5H7J - chain A; structure by X-ray diffraction, 2.30 A resolution.

Chain A:
Protein: Elongation factor 2
Source organism: Pyrococcus horikoshii OT3
UniProt: O59521 (EF2_PYRHO); residues 4-735 here correspond to UniProt positions 1-732 (UniProt number = residue number - 3)
Chain sequence (743 residues; numbered 1 to 743; the number before each row is that of its first residue):
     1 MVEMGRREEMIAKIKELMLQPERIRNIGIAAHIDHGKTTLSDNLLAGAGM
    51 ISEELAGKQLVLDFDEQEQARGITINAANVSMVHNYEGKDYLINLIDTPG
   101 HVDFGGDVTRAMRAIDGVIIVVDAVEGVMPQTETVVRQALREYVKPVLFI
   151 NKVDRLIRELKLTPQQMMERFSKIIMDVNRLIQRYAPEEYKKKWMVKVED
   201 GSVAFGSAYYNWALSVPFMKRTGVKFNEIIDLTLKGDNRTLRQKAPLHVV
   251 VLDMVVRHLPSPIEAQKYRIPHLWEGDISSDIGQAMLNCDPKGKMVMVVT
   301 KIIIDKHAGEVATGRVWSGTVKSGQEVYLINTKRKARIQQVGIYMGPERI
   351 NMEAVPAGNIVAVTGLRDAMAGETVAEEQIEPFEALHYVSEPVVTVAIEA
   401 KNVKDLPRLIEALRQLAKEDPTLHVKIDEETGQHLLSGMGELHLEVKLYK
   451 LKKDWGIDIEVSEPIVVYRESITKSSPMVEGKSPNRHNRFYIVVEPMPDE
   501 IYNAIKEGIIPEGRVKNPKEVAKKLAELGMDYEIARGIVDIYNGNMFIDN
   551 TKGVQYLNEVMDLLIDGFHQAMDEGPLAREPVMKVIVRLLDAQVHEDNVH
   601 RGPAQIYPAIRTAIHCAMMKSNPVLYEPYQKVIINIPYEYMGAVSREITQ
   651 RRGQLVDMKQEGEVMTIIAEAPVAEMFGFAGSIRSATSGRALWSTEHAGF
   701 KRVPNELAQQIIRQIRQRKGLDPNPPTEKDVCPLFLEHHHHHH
Unresolved in the structure: 1-11, 49-75, 304-308, 427-432, 736-743
Differences from the reference sequence: expression tag (1-3, 736-743)
Disulfides: Cys616-Cys732
Swiss-Prot annotation at these positions:
  - binding site (GTP): Ala31 to Thr38, Asp97 to His101, Asn151 to Asp154
  - modified residue: His600 (Diphthamide)
From the paper describing this entry:
  - binding site for GMP-PCP: Asn151 to Asp154, Ser207 to Tyr209
  - conformationally variable residues (side-chain flip): Met219

Overview:
From UniProt: 17 GTP-binding residues. From the paper: a binding site for GMP-PCP at Asn151 and Ser207;
conformational variability at Met219.
Chain A is Elongation factor 2 (Pyrococcus horikoshii OT3); the structure, Crystal structure of Elongation
factor 2, was determined by X-ray diffraction together with 5H7K and 5H7L from the same study.
